Entry 9NM3 (X-ray diffraction, 2.65 A resolution); this record covers chains A and B.

== Chain A ==
Molecule: Fem-3 mRNA-binding factor 1
Source organism: Caenorhabditis elegans
UniProtKB: Q9N5M6 (FBF1_CAEEL); residue numbers follow UniProt; this construct covers 162-614
Amino-acid sequence (454 residues; each row starts with the number of its first residue):
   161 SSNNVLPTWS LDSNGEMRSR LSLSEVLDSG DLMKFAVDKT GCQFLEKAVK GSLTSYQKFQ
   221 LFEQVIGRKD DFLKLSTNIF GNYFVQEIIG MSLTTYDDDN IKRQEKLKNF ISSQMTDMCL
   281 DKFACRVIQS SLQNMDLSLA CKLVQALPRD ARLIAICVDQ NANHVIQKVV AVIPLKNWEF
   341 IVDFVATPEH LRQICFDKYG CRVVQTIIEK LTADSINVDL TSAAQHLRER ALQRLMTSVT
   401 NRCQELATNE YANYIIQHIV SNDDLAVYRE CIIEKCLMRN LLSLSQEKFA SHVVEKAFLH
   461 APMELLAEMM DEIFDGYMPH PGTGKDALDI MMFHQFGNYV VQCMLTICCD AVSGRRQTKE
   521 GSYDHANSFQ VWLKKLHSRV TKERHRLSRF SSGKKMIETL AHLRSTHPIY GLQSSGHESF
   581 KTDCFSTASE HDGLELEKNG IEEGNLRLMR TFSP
Disordered / not traced: 161-163, 518-524, 562-603, 612-614
Construct notes: expression tag (161)

== Chain B ==
Molecule: 9-nt RNA strand
Sequence (9 nucleotides; row label = number of the first residue in the row):
     1 CUGUGAAUG

== How chain A and chain B interact ==
Pairs across the interface (53):
  Cys202(A) - G9(B)  base contact
  Glu206(A) - G9(B)  hydrogen bond to the base
  Phe240(A) - G9(B)  sugar contact
  Asn242(A) - U8(B)  hydrogen bond to the base
  Tyr243(A) - U8(B)  hydrogen bond to the base
  Tyr243(A) - G9(B)  stacking on the base
  Gln246(A) - U8(B)  hydrogen bond to the base
  Lys282(A) - A7(B)  sugar contact
  Lys282(A) - U8(B)  sugar contact
  Phe283(A) - U8(B)  base contact
  Cys285(A) - A7(B)  base contact
  Arg286(A) - A7(B)  hydrogen bond to the base
  Arg286(A) - U8(B)  base contact
  Gln289(A) - A7(B)  hydrogen bond to the base
  Gln320(A) - A7(B)  hydrogen bond to the phosphate
  Asn321(A) - A7(B)  hydrogen bond to the sugar
  Asn323(A) - A6(B)  base contact
  His324(A) - A6(B)  hydrogen bond to the sugar
  His324(A) - A7(B)  stacking on the base
  Gln327(A) - A6(B)  hydrogen bond to the base
  Lys358(A) - G5(B)  hydrogen bond to the phosphate
  Lys358(A) - A6(B)  salt bridge to the phosphate
  Tyr359(A) - A7(B)  hydrogen bond to the phosphate
  Cys361(A) - G5(B)  hydrogen bond to the base
  Arg362(A) - G5(B)  base contact
  Arg362(A) - A6(B)  hydrogen bond to the phosphate
  Gln365(A) - G5(B)  hydrogen bond to the base
  Glu410(A) - U4(B)  base contact
  Tyr411(A) - G5(B)  sugar contact
  Asn413(A) - U4(B)  hydrogen bond to the base
  Tyr414(A) - U4(B)  hydrogen bond to the base
  Tyr414(A) - G5(B)  stacking on the base
  Gln417(A) - U4(B)  hydrogen bond to the base
  Lys448(A) - G3(B)  sugar contact
  Lys448(A) - U4(B)  salt bridge to the phosphate
  Phe449(A) - U4(B)  base contact
  Ser451(A) - G3(B)  hydrogen bond to the base
  His452(A) - G3(B)  hydrogen bond to the base
  His452(A) - U4(B)  stacking on the base
  Glu455(A) - G3(B)  hydrogen bond to the base
  Phe493(A) - C1(B)  hydrogen bond to the base
  Gln495(A) - U2(B)  base contact
  Phe496(A) - G3(B)  sugar contact
  Asn498(A) - U2(B)  hydrogen bond to the base
  Tyr499(A) - U2(B)  hydrogen bond to the base
  Tyr499(A) - G3(B)  stacking on the base
  Gln502(A) - U2(B)  hydrogen bond to the base
  Phe550(A) - C1(B)  stacking on the base
  Ser551(A) - C1(B)  hydrogen bond to the sugar
  Ser551(A) - U2(B)  base contact
  Ser552(A) - C1(B)  hydrogen bond to the base
  Ser552(A) - U2(B)  base contact
  Lys555(A) - U2(B)  hydrogen bond to the base
Also at the interface, not in a pair above, chain A (44 interface residues in all): Lys199, Ile239, Thr366

== In short ==
44 residues of chain A and 9 residues of chain B are in contact, with 28 hydrogen bonds, 2 salt bridges and 6
aromatic stacking contacts. Among the polar pairs are Glu206(A)-G9(B), Asn242(A)-U8(B) and Tyr243(A)-U8(B).
Chain A is Fem-3 mRNA-binding factor 1 (Caenorhabditis elegans) and chain B is a 9-nt RNA strand; the
structure, Crystal structure of FBF-1 RBD+CT complexed with compact FBE RNA, was determined by X-ray
diffraction.
